PDB entry 4LF5 | X-ray diffraction, 3.75 A resolution | chains A and O of the 21 polymer chains in the assembly

[Chain A]
Molecule: 16S rRNA
Organism: Thermus thermophilus
Sequence (1522 nucleotides; numbered 0 to 1544 plus 20 insertion-coded residues; 43 numbers in that range are skipped by the numbering (no residue carries them; nothing is unmodelled there); the number before each row is that of its first residue; a row labelled like 190A-190L holds insertion residues (190A, then the next letters in order); numbering starts at 0):
     0 UUUGUUGGAG AGUUUGAUCC UGGCUCAGGG UGAACGCUGG CGGCGUGCCU AAGACAUGCA
    60 AGUCGUGCGG G
    73 CCGCGGGGUU UU
    88 ACUCCG
    95 UGGUC
   101 AGCGGCGGAC GGGUGAGUAA CGCGUGGGU
  129A G
   130 ACCUACCCGG AAGAGGGGGA CAACCCGGGG AAACUCGGGC UAAUCCCCCA UGUGGACCCG
   190 C
190A-190L CCCUUGGGGUGU
   191 GUCCAAAGGG CUUU
   216 GCCCGCUUCC GGAUGGGCCC GCGUCCCAUC AGCUAGUUGG UGGGGUAAUG GCCCACCAAG
   276 GCGACGACGG GUAGCCGGUC UGAGAGGAUG GCCGGCCACA GGGGCACUGA GACACGGGCC
   336 CCACUCCUAC GGGAGGCAGC AGUUAGGAAU CUUCCGCAAU GGGCGCAAGC CUGACGGAGC
   396 GACGCCGCUU GGAGGAAGAA GCCCUUCGGG GUGUAAACUC CUGAA
   442 CCCGGGACGA AACCCCCGAC GA
   474 GGGGACUGAC GGUACCGGG
   494 GUAAUAGCGC CGGCCAACUC CGUGCCAGCA GCCGCGGUAA UACGGAGGGC GCGAGCGUUA
   554 CCCGGAUUCA CUGGGCGUAA AGGGCGUGUA GGCGGCCUGG GGCGUCCCAU GUGAAAGACC
   614 ACGGCUCAAC CGUGGGGGAG CGUGGGAUAC GCUCAGGCUA GACGGUGGGA GAGGGUGGUG
   674 GAAUUCCCGG AGUAGCGGUG AAAUGCGCAG AUACCGGGAG GAACGCCGAU GGCGAAGGCA
   734 GCCACCUGGU CCACCCGUGA CGCUGAGGCG CGAAAGCGUG GGGAGCAAAC CGGAUUAGAU
   794 ACCCGGGUAG UCCACGCCCU AAACGAUGCG CGCUAGGUCU CUGGGUCU
   848 CCUGGGGGCC GAAGCUAACG CGUUAAGCGC GCCGCCUGGG GAGUACGGCC GCAAGGCUGA
   908 AACUCAAAGG AAUUGACGGG GGCCCGCACA AGCGGUGGAG CAUGUGGUUU AAUUCGAAGX
   968 AACGCGAAGA ACCUUACCAG GCCUUGACAU GCUAGG
 1003A G
  1004 AACCCGGGUG AAAGCCUGGG GUGCCCC
1030A-1030D GCGA
  1031 GGGGAGCCCU AGCACAGGUG CUGCAUGGCC GUCGUCAGCU CGUGCCGUGA GGUGUUGGGU
  1091 UAAGUCCCGC AACGAGCGCA ACCCCCGCCG UUAGUUGCCA GCGGUUCGGC CGGGCACUCU
  1151 AACGGGACUG CCCGCGAAA
  1171 GCGGGAGGAA GGAGGGGACG ACGUCUGGUC AGCAUGGCCC UUACGGCCUG GGCGACACAC
  1231 GUGCUACAAU GCCCACUACA AAGCGAUGCC ACCCGGCAAC GGGGAGCUAA UCGCAAAAAG
  1291 GUGGGCCCAG UUCGGAUUGG GGUCUGCAAC CCGACCCCAU GAAGCCGGAA UCGCUAGUAA
  1351 UCGCGGAUCA G
 1361A C
  1362 CAUGCCGCGG UGAAUACGUU CCCGGGCCUU GUACACACXG CCXGUXACGC CAUGGGAGCG
  1422 GGCUCUACCC GAAGUCGCCG GG
  1446 AGCCUACGGG
  1459 CAGGCGCCGA GGGUAGGGCC CGUGACUGGG GCGAAGUCGU AACAAGGUAG CUGUACCGGA
  1519 AGGUGCGGCU GGAU
 1532A C
  1533 CA
  1536 CUCCUUUCU
Disordered / not traced: 0-4, 1532A, 1536-1538
Modified residues: PSU (pseudouridine-5'-monophosphate) at position 516, 7MG (7N-methyl-8-hydroguanosine-5'-monophosphate) at position 527, M2G (N2-dimethylguanosine-5'-monophosphate) at position 966, 5MC (5-methylcytidine-5'-monophosphate) at position 967, 2MG (2N-methylguanosine-5'-monophosphate) at position 1207, 5MC (5-methylcytidine-5'-monophosphate) at position 1400, 4OC (4n,o2'-methylcytidine-5'-monophosphate) at position 1402, 5MC (5-methylcytidine-5'-monophosphate) at position 1404, 5MC (5-methylcytidine-5'-monophosphate) at position 1407, UR3 (3-methyluridine-5'-monophoshate) at position 1498, PSU (pseudouridine-5'-monophosphate) at position 1540, PSU (pseudouridine-5'-monophosphate) at position 1541
Sequence notes: conflict C1533 (A2157 in M26923.1), A1534 (C2158 in M26923.1)
Bound ions: Mg2+ site 1: U12, G22; Mg2+ site 2 near G21 (its only coordinating residue here); Mg2+ site 3: G61, U62, G105; Mg2+ site 4: C89, U90; Mg2+ site 5 near G107 (its only coordinating residue here); Mg2+ site 6: A116, G117, G289; Mg2+ site 7: C121, G124, U125, G236; Mg2+ site 8 near G183 (its only coordinating residue here); Mg2+ site 9 near A195 (its only coordinating residue here); Mg2+ site 10 near U264 (its only coordinating residue here); Mg2+ site 11: G266, C267, C268; Mg2+ site 12 near C280 (its only coordinating residue here); 6 more K+ sites not listed; 57 more Mg2+ sites not listed
Small-molecule neighbours: hygromycin b (HYG): 5MC_1404, G1405, U1406, 5MC_1407, G1494, U1495, C1496, G1497, UR3_1498, C1543, U1544

[Chain O]
Molecule: ribosomal protein S15
Organism: Thermus thermophilus
Reference sequence: Q5SJ76 (RS15_THET8); residues 1-89 here = UniProt positions 1-89
Chain sequence (89 residues; row label = number of the first residue in the row):
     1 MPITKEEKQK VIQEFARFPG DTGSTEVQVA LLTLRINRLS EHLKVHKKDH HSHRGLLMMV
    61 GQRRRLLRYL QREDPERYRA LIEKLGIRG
Disordered / not traced: 1

[Interface between chain A and chain O]
Residue-residue contacts (69):
  G579(A) / Arg-54(O)  hydrogen bond to the phosphate
  U580(A) / Arg-54(O)  salt bridge to the phosphate
  U580(A) / Leu-57(O)  sugar contact
  U580(A) / Met-58(O)  sugar contact
  G581(A) / Met-58(O)  phosphate contact
  G581(A) / Gly-61(O)  phosphate contact
  G581(A) / Arg-64(O)  hydrogen bond to the phosphate
  G581(A) / Arg-65(O)  salt bridge to the phosphate
  U582(A) / Arg-64(O)  salt bridge to the phosphate
  U582(A) / Arg-68(O)  salt bridge to the phosphate
  C656(A) / Gln-28(O)  hydrogen bond to the sugar
  C656(A) / Gln-62(O)  sugar contact
  G657(A) / Thr-22(O)  hydrogen bond to the sugar
  G657(A) / Gly-23(O)  sugar contact
  G657(A) / Gln-28(O)  sugar contact
  G658(A) / Lys-8(O)  salt bridge to the phosphate
  G658(A) / Ile-12(O)  phosphate contact
  G658(A) / Thr-22(O)  hydrogen bond to the sugar
  G658(A) / Leu-31(O)  phosphate contact
  U659(A) / Lys-8(O)  salt bridge to the phosphate
  U659(A) / Gln-9(O)  phosphate contact
  G660(A) / Lys-5(O)  phosphate contact
  G666(A) / Ser-52(O)  base contact
  G667(A) / His-42(O)  base contact
  G667(A) / Asp-49(O)  hydrogen bond to the sugar
  G667(A) / His-50(O)  sugar contact
  G667(A) / His-51(O)  sugar contact
  G668(A) / His-46(O)  hydrogen bond to the sugar
  G668(A) / Lys-48(O)  sugar contact
  G668(A) / Asp-49(O)  sugar contact
  U669(A) / His-46(O)  sugar contact
  A728(A) / His-51(O)  base contact
  A728(A) / Arg-54(O)  salt bridge to the phosphate
  A729(A) / His-51(O)  hydrogen bond to the base
  G730(A) / His-51(O)  hydrogen bond to the base
  C739(A) / His-42(O)  hydrogen bond to the sugar
  U740(A) / Pro-2(O)  phosphate contact
  U740(A) / Arg-38(O)  phosphate contact
  U740(A) / Leu-39(O)  phosphate contact
  U740(A) / His-42(O)  sugar contact
  U740(A) / Ser-52(O)  hydrogen bond to the sugar
  G741(A) / Arg-35(O)  salt bridge to the phosphate
  G741(A) / Leu-39(O)  sugar contact
  G741(A) / His-51(O)  sugar contact
  G741(A) / Ser-52(O)  hydrogen bond to the sugar
  G741(A) / Gly-55(O)  sugar contact
  G742(A) / Arg-35(O)  salt bridge to the phosphate
  G742(A) / Met-58(O)  sugar contact
  G750(A) / Phe-18(O)  phosphate contact
  G750(A) / Asp-21(O)  hydrogen bond to the sugar
  G750(A) / Thr-22(O)  hydrogen bond to the sugar
  G750(A) / Gly-23(O)  hydrogen bond to the sugar
  G750(A) / Gln-28(O)  base contact
  U751(A) / Phe-18(O)  phosphate contact
  U751(A) / Gly-23(O)  sugar contact
  U751(A) / Ser-24(O)  sugar contact
  U751(A) / Thr-25(O)  sugar contact
  G752(A) / Tyr-69(O)  hydrogen bond to the phosphate
  A753(A) / Tyr-69(O)  hydrogen bond to the phosphate
  C754(A) / Arg-65(O)  sugar contact
  C754(A) / Leu-66(O)  sugar contact
  C754(A) / Tyr-69(O)  sugar contact
  C754(A) / Arg-72(O)  salt bridge to the phosphate
  G755(A) / Arg-65(O)  salt bridge to the phosphate
  G763(A) / His-53(O)  sugar contact
  C764(A) / His-50(O)  phosphate contact
  G765(A) / His-50(O)  phosphate contact
  C808(A) / Lys-48(O)  phosphate contact
  G809(A) / Lys-48(O)  salt bridge to the phosphate
Interface residues without a listed pair, chain A (34 interface residues in all): G661, G727, C749
Interface residues without a listed pair, chain O (40 interface residues in all): Arg-17, Gly-20, Met-59, Glu-73

[Overview]
The interface between chain A and chain O involves 34 residues on one side and 40 on the other, with 17
hydrogen bonds and 12 salt bridges. Polar pairs include A729(A)/His-51(O), G730(A)/His-51(O) and
C656(A)/Gln-28(O). Chain A binds hygromycin b.
Chain A is 16S rRNA and chain O is ribosomal protein S15, both from Thermus thermophilus; the structure,
Crystal Structure of 30S ribosomal subunit from Thermus thermophilus, was determined by X-ray diffraction.
